PDB entry 4QLU | X-ray diffraction, 2.80 A resolution | chains T and U of the 28 polymer chains in the assembly

# Chain T
Protein: Probable proteasome subunit alpha type-7
Source organism: Saccharomyces cerevisiae
Notes: EC 3.4.25.1
UniProt: P21242 (PSA7_YEAST); residues -3 to 284 here correspond to UniProt positions 1-288 (UniProt number = residue number + 4)
Amino-acid sequence (288 residues; row label = number of the first residue in the row; numbers below 1 keep their minus sign (Met-3 is residue -3)):
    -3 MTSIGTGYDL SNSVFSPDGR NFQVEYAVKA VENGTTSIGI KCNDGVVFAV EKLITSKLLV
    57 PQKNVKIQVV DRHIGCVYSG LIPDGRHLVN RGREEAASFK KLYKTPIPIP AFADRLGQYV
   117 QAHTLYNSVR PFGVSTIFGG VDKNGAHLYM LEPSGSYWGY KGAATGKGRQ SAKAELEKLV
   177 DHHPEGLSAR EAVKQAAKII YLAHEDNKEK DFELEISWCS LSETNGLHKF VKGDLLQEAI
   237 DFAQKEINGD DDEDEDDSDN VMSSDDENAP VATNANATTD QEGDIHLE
Unresolved in the structure: -3 to 1, 245-284
UniProt features mapped onto this chain:
  - modified residue: Thr-2 (N-acetylthreonine)

# Chain U
Protein: Proteasome subunit alpha type-1
Source organism: Saccharomyces cerevisiae
Notes: EC 3.4.25.1
UniProt: P21243 (PSA1_YEAST); residues -8 to 243 here correspond to UniProt positions 1-252 (UniProt number = residue number + 9)
Amino-acid sequence (252 residues; numbered -8 to 243; the number before each row is that of its first residue; numbers below 1 keep their minus sign (Met-8 is residue -8)):
    -8 MSGAAAASAA GYDRHITIFS PEGRLYQVEY AFKATNQTNI NSLAVRGKDC TVVISQKKVP
    52 DKLLDPTTVS YIFCISRTIG MVVNGPIPDA RNAALRAKAE AAEFRYKYGY DMPCDVLAKR
   112 MANLSQIYTQ RAYMRPLGVI LTFVSVDEEL GPSIYKTDPA GYYVGYKATA TGPKQQEITT
   172 NLENHFKKSK IDHINEESWE KVVEFAITHM IDALGTEFSK NDLEVGVATK DKFFTLSAEN
   232 IEERLVAIAE QD
Unresolved in the structure: -8 to 1, 243

# Chain T / chain U interface
Contacting residue pairs - 67 pairs, chain T then chain U:
  Thr2(T) - His6(U)  hydrogen bond (backbone-side chain)
  Gly3(T) - His6(U)
  Tyr4(T) - Arg5(U)
  Tyr4(T) - Tyr21(U)
  Ser9(T) - Arg126(U)
  Val10(T) - His6(U)
  Val10(T) - Gln18(U)
  Phe11(T) - Gln18(U)  hydrogen bond (backbone-side chain)
  Phe11(T) - Tyr21(U)
  Phe11(T) - Ala22(U)  hydrophobic
  Phe11(T) - Arg126(U)
  Phe11(T) - Pro127(U)
  Phe11(T) - Gly129(U)
  Ser12(T) - Tyr21(U)
  Pro13(T) - Tyr21(U)  hydrophobic
  Pro13(T) - Lys24(U)
  Asp14(T) - Lys24(U)
  Gly15(T) - Tyr21(U)
  Gly15(T) - Ala25(U)
  Gly15(T) - Gln28(U)
  Arg16(T) - Gln28(U)
  Lys37(T) - Asp56(U)  salt bridge
  Asp110(T) - Arg82(U)
  Gln114(T) - Arg82(U)  hydrogen bond (side chain-backbone)
  Gln114(T) - Asn83(U)
  Gln114(T) - Leu86(U)
  Gln117(T) - Pro79(U)
  Gln117(T) - Asp80(U)
  Gln117(T) - Asn83(U)  hydrogen bond
  Gln117(T) - Arg126(U)
  Thr120(T) - Arg126(U)  hydrogen bond (backbone-side chain)
  Leu121(T) - Asn83(U)
  Leu121(T) - Tyr124(U)
  Leu121(T) - Arg126(U)
  Leu121(T) - Leu128(U)  hydrophobic
  Tyr122(T) - Tyr124(U)
  Tyr122(T) - Met125(U)  hydrophobic
  Ser150(T) - Pro79(U)
  Gly151(T) - Pro79(U)
  Ser152(T) - Ile78(U)
  Ser152(T) - Pro79(U)
  Tyr153(T) - Arg82(U)  hydrogen bond (backbone-side chain)
  Trp154(T) - Leu55(U)  hydrophobic
  Trp154(T) - Thr59(U)
  Trp154(T) - Val60(U)  hydrophobic
  Trp154(T) - Ser61(U)
  Trp154(T) - Tyr62(U)
  Trp154(T) - Ile78(U)  hydrophobic
  Trp154(T) - Arg82(U)
  Gly155(T) - Leu55(U)
  Gly155(T) - Asp56(U)  hydrogen bond (backbone-backbone)
  Gly155(T) - Thr59(U)  hydrogen bond (backbone-side chain)
  Tyr156(T) - Leu54(U)
  Tyr156(T) - Leu55(U)
  Tyr156(T) - Asp56(U)
  Lys157(T) - Lys53(U)
  Lys157(T) - Leu54(U)  hydrogen bond (backbone-backbone)
  Lys157(T) - Leu55(U)
  Lys157(T) - Pro57(U)
  Gly158(T) - Leu54(U)
  Lys169(T) - Asp52(U)
  Lys169(T) - Leu54(U)
  Leu172(T) - Leu54(U)  hydrophobic
  Glu173(T) - Lys53(U)  salt bridge
  Glu173(T) - Leu54(U)
  Val176(T) - Leu54(U)  hydrophobic
  Asp177(T) - Lys53(U)  salt bridge
Interface residues without a listed pair, chain T (33 interface residues in all): Tyr145

# Overview
33 residues of chain T face 30 of chain U across their interface; the contacts include 9 hydrogen bonds and 3
salt bridges. Polar contacts include Lys37(T)-Asp56(U), Glu173(T)-Lys53(U) and Asp177(T)-Lys53(U).
Chain T is Probable proteasome subunit alpha type-7 and chain U is Proteasome subunit alpha type-1, both from
Saccharomyces cerevisiae; the structure, yCP in complex with tripeptidic epoxyketone inhibitor 9, was
determined by X-ray diffraction together with 4QLQ, 4QLS, 4QLT and 4QLV from the same study.
